5L6A - chains S and T of the 28 polymer chains in the assembly; structure by X-ray diffraction, 2.80 A resolution.

[Chain S]
Protein: Proteasome subunit alpha type-6
From: Saccharomyces cerevisiae (strain ATCC 204508 / S288c)
Notes: EC 3.4.25.1
Reference sequence: P40302 (PSA6_YEAST); residues 0-233 here correspond to UniProt positions 1-234 (UniProt number = residue number + 1)
Chain sequence (234 residues; numbered 0 to 233; the number before each row is that of its first residue; numbering starts at 0):
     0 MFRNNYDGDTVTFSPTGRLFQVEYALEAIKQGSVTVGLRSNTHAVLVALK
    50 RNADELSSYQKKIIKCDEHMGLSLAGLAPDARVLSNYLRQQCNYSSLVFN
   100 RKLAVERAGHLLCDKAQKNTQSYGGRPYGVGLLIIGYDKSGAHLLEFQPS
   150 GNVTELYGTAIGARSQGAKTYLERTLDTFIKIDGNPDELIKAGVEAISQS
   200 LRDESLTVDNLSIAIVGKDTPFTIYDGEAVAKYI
Unresolved in the structure: 0-2
UniProt features mapped onto this chain:
  - modified residue: Ser13 (Phosphoserine)
  - cross-link: Lys190 (Glycyl lysine isopeptide (Lys-Gly) (interchain with G-Cter in ubiquitin))

[Chain T]
Protein: Probable proteasome subunit alpha type-7
From: Saccharomyces cerevisiae (strain ATCC 204508 / S288c)
Notes: EC 3.4.25.1
Reference sequence: P21242 (PSA7_YEAST); residues -3 to 284 here correspond to UniProt positions 1-288 (UniProt number = residue number + 4)
Chain sequence (288 residues; each row starts with the number of its first residue; numbers below 1 keep their minus sign (Met-3 is residue -3)):
    -3 MTSIGTGYDLSNSVFSPDGRNFQVEYAVKAVENGTTSIGIKCNDGVVFAV
    47 EKLITSKLLVPQKNVKIQVVDRHIGCVYSGLIPDGRHLVNRGREEAASFK
    97 KLYKTPIPIPAFADRLGQYVQAHTLYNSVRPFGVSTIFGGVDKNGAHLYM
   147 LEPSGSYWGYKGAATGKGRQSAKAELEKLVDHHPEGLSAREAVKQAAKII
   197 YLAHEDNKEKDFELEISWCSLSETNGLHKFVKGDLLQEAIDFAQKEINGD
   247 DDEDEDDSDNVMSSDDENAPVATNANATTDQEGDIHLE
Unresolved in the structure: -3 to 1, 245-284
UniProt features mapped onto this chain:
  - modified residue: Thr-2 (N-acetylthreonine)

[Interface between chain S and chain T]
Residue-residue contacts (63; chain S residue first):
  Asn4(S) - Leu6(T)
  Tyr5(S) - Asp5(T)  hydrogen bond
  Tyr5(S) - Leu6(T)  hydrophobic
  Thr9(S) - Arg126(T)
  Val10(S) - Gln19(T)
  Val10(S) - Asn123(T)
  Val10(S) - Ser124(T)
  Val10(S) - Val125(T)
  Val10(S) - Arg126(T)
  Thr11(S) - Leu6(T)
  Thr11(S) - Gln19(T)
  Phe12(S) - Gln19(T)
  Phe12(S) - Tyr22(T)
  Phe12(S) - Ala23(T)  hydrophobic
  Phe12(S) - Leu77(T)  hydrophobic
  Phe12(S) - Arg126(T)
  Phe12(S) - Pro127(T)
  Phe12(S) - Gly129(T)
  Ser13(S) - Tyr22(T)
  Pro14(S) - Tyr22(T)  hydrophobic
  Pro14(S) - Lys25(T)
  Thr15(S) - Lys25(T)
  Gly16(S) - Tyr22(T)
  Gly16(S) - Lys25(T)
  Gly16(S) - Ala26(T)
  Leu18(S) - Leu77(T)  hydrophobic
  Leu18(S) - Arg126(T)
  His109(S) - Arg82(T)
  Cys112(S) - Arg82(T)
  Asp113(S) - Arg82(T)  salt bridge
  Asp113(S) - Asn86(T)
  Gln116(S) - Pro79(T)
  Gln116(S) - Asp80(T)
  Gln116(S) - His83(T)  hydrogen bond
  Gln116(S) - Arg126(T)
  Thr119(S) - Arg126(T)  hydrogen bond (backbone-side chain)
  Gln120(S) - His119(T)
  Gln120(S) - Val125(T)
  Gln120(S) - Arg126(T)  hydrogen bond (backbone-backbone)
  Gln120(S) - Phe128(T)
  Tyr122(S) - Ser124(T)  hydrogen bond (backbone-backbone)
  Ser149(S) - Pro79(T)
  Gly150(S) - Pro79(T)
  Asn151(S) - Ile78(T)
  Asn151(S) - Pro79(T)
  Thr153(S) - Leu55(T)
  Thr153(S) - Asn60(T)
  Glu154(S) - Val56(T)  hydrogen bond (backbone-backbone)
  Glu154(S) - Lys59(T)
  Glu154(S) - Asn60(T)  hydrogen bond (backbone-side chain)
  Leu155(S) - Leu54(T)
  Leu155(S) - Leu55(T)
  Leu155(S) - Val56(T)
  Tyr156(S) - Leu54(T)  hydrogen bond (backbone-backbone)
  Tyr156(S) - Leu55(T)
  Tyr156(S) - Val56(T)
  Tyr156(S) - Pro57(T)
  Gly157(S) - Leu54(T)
  Lys168(S) - Leu54(T)
  Leu171(S) - Leu54(T)
  Glu172(S) - Ser52(T)  hydrogen bond
  Glu172(S) - Lys53(T)  hydrogen bond (side chain-backbone)
  Leu175(S) - Lys53(T)
Interface residues without a listed pair, chain S (35 interface residues in all): Arg38, Glu105, Ser121, Val152, Phe178

[In short]
35 residues of chain S and 30 residues of chain T are in contact, with 10 hydrogen bonds and 1 salt bridge.
Among the polar pairs are Asp113(S)-Arg82(T), Tyr5(S)-Asp5(T) and Gln116(S)-His83(T).
Chain S is Proteasome subunit alpha type-6 and chain T is Probable proteasome subunit alpha type-7, both from
Saccharomyces cerevisiae (strain ATCC 204508 / S288c); the structure, Yeast 20S proteasome with mouse beta5i
(1-138) and mouse beta6 (97-111; 118-133) in complex with epoxyketone ..., was determined by X-ray diffraction
(same publication as 5L52, 5L54, 5L55, 5L5A, 5L5B, 5L5D and 30 further entries).
